PDB entry 7RNA | X-ray diffraction, 1.90 A resolution | chains A and C of the 6 polymer chains in the assembly

== Chain A (and C) ==
Name: Caspase-3 subunit p17
From: Homo sapiens
Notes: chain C of this document is another copy of the same molecule, construct and numbering; everything in this record applies to it too
UniProtKB: P42574 (CASP3_HUMAN); numbering as in UniProt (aligned over 34-174)
Amino-acid sequence (141 residues; each row starts with the number of its first residue):
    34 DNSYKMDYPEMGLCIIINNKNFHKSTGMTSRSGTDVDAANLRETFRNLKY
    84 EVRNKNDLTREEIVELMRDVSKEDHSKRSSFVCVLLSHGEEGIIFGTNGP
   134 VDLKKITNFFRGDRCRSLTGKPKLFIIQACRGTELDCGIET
Not modelled in the structure: 34 (chain C: fully traced)
UniProt features mapped onto this chain:
  - active site: His121, Cys163
  - modified residue: Cys163 (S-nitrosocysteine)
Reported in the primary citation:
  - binding site for Ac-ITV(Dab)D-CHO: Cys163
  - catalytic residues: Cys163

== Interface between chain A and chain C ==
Pairs across the interface - 8 pairs, chain A then chain C:
  Gly145(A) - Ile172(C)
  Arg149(A) - Ile172(C)
  Thr152(A) - Ile172(C)
  Thr152(A) - Thr174(C)
  Ile172(A) - Gly145(C)
  Ile172(A) - Arg149(C)
  Glu173(A) - Arg149(C)  hydrogen bond (backbone-side chain)
  Thr174(A) - Thr152(C)
Other interface residues (no listed pair), chain A (7 interface residues in all): Asp146
Other interface residues (no listed pair), chain C (6 interface residues in all): Asp146

== In short ==
7 residues of chain A and 6 residues of chain C are in contact, with 1 hydrogen bond. Its one hydrogen-bonded
contact is Glu173(A)-Arg149(C). UniProt lists active-site residues His121(A) and Cys163(A) on chain A. The
paper reports the catalytic residue Cys163(A); a binding site for Ac-ITV(Dab)D-CHO at Cys163(A).
Both chains are Caspase-3 subunit p17 (Homo sapiens). Entry 7RNA (Crystal structure of caspase-3 with
inhibitor Ac-ITV(Dab)D-CHO) was determined by X-ray diffraction (same publication as 7RNG, 7USO, 7USP and
7USQ).
